Entry 6FSY (X-ray diffraction, 1.34 A resolution); this record covers chain A.

# Chain A
Protein: Bromodomain-containing protein 4
Organism: Homo sapiens
UniProt: O60885 (BRD4_HUMAN); numbering as in UniProt (aligned over 42-168)
Chain sequence (127 residues; numbered 42 to 168; the number before each row is that of its first residue):
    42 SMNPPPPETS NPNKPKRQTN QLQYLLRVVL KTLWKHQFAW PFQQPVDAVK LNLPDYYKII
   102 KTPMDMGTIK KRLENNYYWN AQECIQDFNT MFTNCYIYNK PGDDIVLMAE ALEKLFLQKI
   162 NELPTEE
Construct notes: conflict Met-43 (Thr in O60885)
Residues lining bound ligands: E5Q (3-(3,5-dimethyl-1,2-oxazol-4-yl)-5-[(R)-oxidanyl(pyridin-3-yl)methyl]phenol): Trp-81, Pro-82, Phe-83, Gln-85, Val-87, Leu-92, Leu-94, Tyr-97, Cys-136, Tyr-139, Asn-140, Asp-145, Ile-146, Met-149
Swiss-Prot annotation at these positions:
  - site: Asn-140 (Acetylated histone binding)
  - cross-link: Lys-99 (Glycyl lysine isopeptide (Lys-Gly) (interchain with G-Cter in SUMO2))
  - natural variant: Asp-145 (D145G: Found in a patient with a neurodevelopmental syndrome; uncertain significance)
  - mutagenesis: Asn-140 (N140A: Abolishes binding to acetylated histones)
Reported in the primary citation:
  - binding site for E5Q: Trp-81, Tyr-97, Asn-140, Asp-145

# In short
Chain A binds compound E5Q. UniProt lists one mutagenesis site. From the paper: a binding site for E5Q at
Trp-81, Tyr-97 and Asn-140 among others.
Chain A is Bromodomain-containing protein 4 (Homo sapiens); the structure, Crystal Structure of the first
bromodomain of human BRD4 in complex with a 3,5-dimethylisoxazol ligand, was determined by X-ray diffraction,
deposited together with 6FT3 and 6FT4.
